PDB entry 7N36 | X-ray diffraction, 2.00 A resolution | chain A

# Chain A
Name: Gamma-crystallin S
Source organism: Homo sapiens
UniProtKB: P22914 (CRYGS_HUMAN); residue numbers follow UniProt; this construct covers 2-178
Chain sequence (178 residues; row label = number of the first residue in the row):
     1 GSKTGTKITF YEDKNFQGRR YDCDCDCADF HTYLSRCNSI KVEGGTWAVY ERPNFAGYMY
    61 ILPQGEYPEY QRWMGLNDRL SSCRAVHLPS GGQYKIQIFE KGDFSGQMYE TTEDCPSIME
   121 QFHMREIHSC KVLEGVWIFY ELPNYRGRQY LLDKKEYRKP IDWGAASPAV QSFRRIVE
Not modelled in the structure: 1-4
Sequence notes: expression tag (1)
Swiss-Prot annotation at these positions:
  - region: Ser2 to Gly5 (N-terminal arm), Leu88 to Gln93 (Connecting peptide)
  - modified residue: Ser2 (N-acetylserine)
  - natural variant: Phe10 to Tyr11 (sequence variant, change not given here; In CTRCT20; uncertain significance), Gly18 (G18V: In CTRCT20), Asp26 (D26G: In CTRCT20; uncertain significance), Ser39 (S39C: In CTRCT20; uncertain significance)
From the paper describing this entry:
  - mutagenesis - N15D/Q121E/N144D, N15D/N54D/Q93E/Q121E/N144D, N15D/Q17E/N54D/Q64E/Q93E/Q121E/N144D, N15D/Q17E/N54D/Q64E/Q71E/Q93E/Q107E/Q121E/N144D: decreased stability
  - conformationally variable residues (loop rearrangement): Lys154, Lys155

# In short
The paper reports that N15D/Q121E/N144D, N15D/N54D/Q93E/Q121E/N144D and N15D/Q17E/N54D/Q64E/Q93E/Q121E/N144D,
among others, reduce stability; conformational variability at Lys154 and Lys155.
Chain A is Gamma-crystallin S (Homo sapiens); the structure, Crystal structure of wild-type human
gamma(S)-crystallin, was determined by X-ray diffraction (same publication as 7N37, 7N38, 7N39, 7N3A and
7N3B).
